Entry 9LNW (X-ray diffraction, 2.55 A resolution); this record covers chains E and B of the 6 polymer chains in the assembly.

# Chain E
Molecule: Stathmin-4
Source organism: Mus musculus
UniProtKB: P63042 (STMN4_MOUSE); residues 5-145 here correspond to UniProt positions 49-189 (UniProt number = residue number + 44)
Sequence (143 residues; each row starts with the number of its first residue):
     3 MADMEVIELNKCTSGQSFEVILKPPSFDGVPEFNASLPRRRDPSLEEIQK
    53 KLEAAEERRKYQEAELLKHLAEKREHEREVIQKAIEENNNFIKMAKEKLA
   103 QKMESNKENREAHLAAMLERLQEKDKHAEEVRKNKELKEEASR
Disordered / not traced: 3-5, 29-43, 141-145
Differences from the reference sequence: initiating methionine (3); expression tag (4)

# Chain B
Molecule: Tubulin beta chain
Source organism: Sus scrofa
UniProtKB: A0A8D1UIR5 (A0A8D1UIR5_PIG); the author numbering skips numbers that UniProt does not, so the offset changes along the chain: 1-42 = UniProt 1-42; 45-360 = UniProt 43-358; 369-455 = UniProt 359-445
Sequence (445 residues; row label = number of the first residue in the row; note: 10 numbers in that range are skipped by the numbering (no residue carries them; nothing is unmodelled there)):
     1 MREIVHIQAGQCGNQIGAKFWEVISDEHGIDPTGSYHGDSDL
    45 QLERINVYYNEATGNKYVPRAILVDLEPGTMDSVRSGPFGQIFRPDNFVF
    95 GQSGAGNNWAKGHYTEGAELVDSVLDVVRKESESCDCLQGFQLTHSLGGG
   145 TGSGMGTLLISKIREEYPDRIMNTFSVMPSPKVSDTVVEPYNATLSVHQL
   195 VENTDETYCIDNEALYDICFRTLKLTTPTYGDLNHLVSATMSGVTTCLRF
   245 PGQLNADLRKLAVNMVPFPRLHFFMPGFAPLTSRGSQQYRALTVPELTQQ
   295 MFDSKNMMAACDPRHGRYLTVAAIFRGRMSMKEVDEQMLNVQNKNSSYFV
   345 EWIPNNVKTAVCDIPP
   369 RGLKMSATFIGNSTAIQELFKRISEQFTAMFRRKAFLHWYTGEGMDEMEF
   419 TEAESNMNDLVSEYQQYQDATADEQGEFEEEEGEDEA
Disordered / not traced: 439-455
Small-molecule neighbours:
  - 10'-bromovinblastine (A1EPS): Pro175, Lys176, Val177, Ser178, Asp179, Tyr210, Phe214, Thr220, Thr221, Pro222, Thr223, Tyr224, Leu227
  - GDP (guanosine-5'-diphosphate): Gly10, Gln11, Cys12, Gln15, Ile16, Asp69, Asn101, Ser140, Gly142, Gly143, Gly144, Thr145, Gly146, Ser147, Val171, Pro173, Val177, Ser178, Glu183, Asn206, Leu209, Tyr224, Leu227, Asn228

# Interface between chain E and chain B
Contacting residue pairs - 28 pairs, chain E then chain B:
  Glu65(E) with Pro162(B)
  Leu68(E) with Arg158(B); Pro162(B), hydrophobic
  Leu69(E) with Glu159(B)
  Leu72(E) with Ser155(B); Arg158(B); Glu159(B); Asn197(B)
  Ala73(E) with Glu159(B), hydrogen bond (backbone-side chain)
  Lys75(E) with Gln193(B)
  Arg76(E) with Ser155(B), hydrogen bond (side chain-backbone); Lys156(B); Glu159(B), salt bridge
  His78(E) with Tyr108(B), hydrogen bond; Glu417(B), salt bridge
  Glu79(E) with Tyr108(B); Leu152(B); Lys156(B), salt bridge
  Val82(E) with Tyr108(B), hydrophobic; Glu411(B); Gly412(B)
  Ile83(E) with Tyr108(B)
  Lys85(E) with Thr409(B); Gly412(B), hydrogen bond (side chain-backbone); Met413(B)
  Ala86(E) with Glu411(B); Gly412(B)
  Glu89(E) with Thr409(B)
Interface residues without a listed pair, chain B (19 interface residues in all): His107, Thr109, Asp163, His192, Gly410

# In short
14 residues of chain E and 19 residues of chain B are in contact, with 4 hydrogen bonds and 3 salt bridges.
Polar pairs include Arg76(E)-Glu159(B), His78(E)-Glu417(B) and Glu79(E)-Lys156(B). Chain B binds GDP and
10'-bromovinblastine.
Chain E is Stathmin-4 (Mus musculus) and chain B is Tubulin beta chain (Sus scrofa); the structure, Crystal
structure of T2R-TTL-YQVB8 Complex, was determined by X-ray diffraction.
